PDB entry 5GAM | electron microscopy, 3.70 A resolution | chains U and h of the 12 polymer chains in the assembly

[Chain U]
Molecule: U5 snRNA
Source organism: Saccharomyces cerevisiae
Sequence (178 nucleotides; numbered 1 to 178; the number before each row is that of its first residue):
     1 AAGCAGCUUU ACAGAUCAAU GGCGGAGGGA GGUCAACAUC AAGAACUGUG GGCCUUUUAU
    61 UGCCUAUAGA ACUUAUAACG AACAUGGUUC UUGCCUUUUA CCAGAACCAU CCGGGUGUUG
   121 UCUCCAUAGA AACAGGUAAA GCUGUCCGUU ACUGUGGGCU UGCCAUAUUU UUUGGAAC
Unresolved in the structure: 1-3, 54-61, 145-165, 174-178

[Chain h]
Molecule: Small nuclear ribonucleoprotein Sm D1
Source organism: Saccharomyces cerevisiae
UniProtKB: Q02260 (SMD1_YEAST); numbering as in UniProt (aligned over 1-146)
Chain sequence (146 residues; numbered 1 to 146; the number before each row is that of its first residue):
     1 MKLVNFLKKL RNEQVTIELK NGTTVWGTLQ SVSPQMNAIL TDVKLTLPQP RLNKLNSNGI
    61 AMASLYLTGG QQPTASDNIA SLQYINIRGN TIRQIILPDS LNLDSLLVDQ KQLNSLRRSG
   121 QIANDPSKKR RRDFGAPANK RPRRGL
Unresolved in the structure: 49-75, 110-146
UniProt features mapped onto this chain:
  - motif: Lys128 to Arg144 (Nuclear localization signal)

[Chain U / chain h interface]
Residue-residue contacts (10; chain U residue first):
  A5(U) with Arg11(h), hydrogen bond to the sugar
  G6(U) with Arg11(h), salt bridge to the phosphate
  U166(U) with Lys2(h), hydrogen bond to the base
  U171(U) with Arg88(h), hydrogen bond to the sugar
  U172(U) with Gln35(h), base contact; Asn37(h), hydrogen bond to the base; Arg88(h), salt bridge to the phosphate; Gly89(h), hydrogen bond to the base; Asn90(h), hydrogen bond to the base
  U173(U) with Met36(h), base contact
Other interface residues (no listed pair), chain U (7 interface residues in all): G144
Other interface residues (no listed pair), chain h (9 interface residues in all): Pro34

[In short]
7 residues of chain U and 9 residues of chain h are in contact; the contacts include 6 hydrogen bonds and 2
salt bridges. Among the polar pairs are U166(U)-Lys2(h), U172(U)-Asn37(h) and U172(U)-Gly89(h).
Here chain U is U5 snRNA and chain h is Small nuclear ribonucleoprotein Sm D1, both from Saccharomyces
cerevisiae. Entry 5GAM (Foot region of the yeast spliceosomal U4/U6.U5 tri-snRNP) was determined by electron
microscopy (same publication as 5GAN, 5GAO and 5GAP).
